PDB entry 7W6B | X-ray diffraction, 2.98 A resolution | chain A

== Chain A ==
Protein: von Willebrand factor type A domain protein
From: Streptococcus oralis ATCC 35037
Reference sequence: D4FSQ3 (D4FSQ3_STROR); residue numbers follow UniProt; this construct covers 36-828
Chain sequence (793 residues; numbered 36 to 828; the number before each row is that of its first residue):
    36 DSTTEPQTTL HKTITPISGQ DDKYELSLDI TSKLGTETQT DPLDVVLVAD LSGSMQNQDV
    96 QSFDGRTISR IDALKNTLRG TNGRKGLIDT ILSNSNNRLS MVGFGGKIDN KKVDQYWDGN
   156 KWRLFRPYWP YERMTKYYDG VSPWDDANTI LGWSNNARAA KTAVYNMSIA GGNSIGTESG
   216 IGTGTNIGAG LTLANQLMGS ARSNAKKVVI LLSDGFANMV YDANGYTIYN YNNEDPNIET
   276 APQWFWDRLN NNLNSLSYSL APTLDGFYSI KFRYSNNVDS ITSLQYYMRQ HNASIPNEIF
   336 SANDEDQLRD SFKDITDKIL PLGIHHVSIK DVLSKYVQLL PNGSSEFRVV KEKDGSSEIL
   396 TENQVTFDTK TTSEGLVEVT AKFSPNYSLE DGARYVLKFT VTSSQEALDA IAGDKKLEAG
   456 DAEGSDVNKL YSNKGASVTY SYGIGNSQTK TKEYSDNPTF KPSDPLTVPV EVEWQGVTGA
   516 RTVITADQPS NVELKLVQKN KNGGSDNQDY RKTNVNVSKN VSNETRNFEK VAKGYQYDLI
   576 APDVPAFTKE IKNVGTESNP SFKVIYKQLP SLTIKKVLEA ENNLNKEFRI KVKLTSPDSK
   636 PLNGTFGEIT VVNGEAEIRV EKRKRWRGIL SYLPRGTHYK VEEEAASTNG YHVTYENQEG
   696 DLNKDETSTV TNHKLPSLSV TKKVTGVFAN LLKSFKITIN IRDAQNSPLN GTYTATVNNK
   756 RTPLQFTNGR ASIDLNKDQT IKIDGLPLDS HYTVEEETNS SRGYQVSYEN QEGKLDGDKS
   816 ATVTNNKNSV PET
Disordered / not traced: 36-40, 823-828
Bound ions: Mg2+: Asp85, Ser87, Ser89, Asp249; Ca2+: Asp144, Ser177, Asp180

== In short ==
The Mg2+ site is built by Asp85, Ser87, Ser89 and Asp249. Asp144, Ser177 and Asp180 form the Ca2+ site.
Chain A is von Willebrand factor type A domain protein (Streptococcus oralis ATCC 35037); the structure,
Crystal Structure of PitA from pilus islet-2 of Streptococcus oralis, was determined by X-ray diffraction
(same publication as 7VCN, 7F7Y, 7VCR and 7W7I).
